PDB entry 6NPA | X-ray diffraction, 1.73 A resolution | chain A

Chain A:
Name: TmpB, (R)-1-hydroxy-2-trimethylaminoethylphosphonate oxygenase
Source organism: Leisingera caerulea
Notes: EC 1.-.-.-
Chain sequence (202 residues; row label = number of the first residue in the row; numbers below 1 keep their minus sign (His-5 is residue -5)):
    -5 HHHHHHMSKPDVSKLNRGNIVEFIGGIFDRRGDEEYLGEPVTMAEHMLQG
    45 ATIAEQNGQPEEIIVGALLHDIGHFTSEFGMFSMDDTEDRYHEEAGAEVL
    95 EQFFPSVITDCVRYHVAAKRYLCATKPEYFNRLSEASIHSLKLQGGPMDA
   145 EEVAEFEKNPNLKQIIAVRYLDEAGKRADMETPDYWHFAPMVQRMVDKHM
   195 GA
Not modelled in the structure: -5 to 7, 196
Metal / ion sites: Fe ion site 1: Tyr30, His40, His64, Asp65, Asp166; Fe2+: Asp65, His86, His109; Fe ion site 2: Glu95 (shared with 2 residues of chain B)
Reported in the primary citation:
  - binding site for the ligand KVP: Leu31, Glu33, His68, Lys113, Ser131, Ser134, Gln138, Arg163
  - specificity-determining residues: Arg163 (proposed by the authors, not directly observed)

Summary:
The Fe ion site 1 is built by Tyr30, His40, His64, Asp65 and Asp166. Asp65, His86 and His109 form the Fe2+
site. The paper reports a binding site for the ligand KVP at Leu31, Glu33 and His68 among others; the
specificity determinant Arg163.
Chain A is TmpB, (R)-1-hydroxy-2-trimethylaminoethylphosphonate oxygenase (Leisingera caerulea); the
structure, X-ray crystal structure of TmpB, (R)-1-hydroxy-2-trimethylaminoethylphosphonate oxygenase, with
(R)-1-hydroxy-2-trimethylaminoethylphosphonate, was determined by X-ray diffraction, deposited together with
6NPB and 6NPC.
